7KFK - chains A and E; structure by X-ray diffraction, 2.63 A resolution.

Chain A:
Name: Isoform 2 of Leukocyte immunoglobulin-like receptor subfamily B member 1
From: Homo sapiens
UniProt: Q8NHL6-2 (LIRB1-2_HUMAN); numbering as in UniProt (aligned over 222-421)
Sequence (233 residues; numbered 222 to 454; the number before each row is that of its first residue):
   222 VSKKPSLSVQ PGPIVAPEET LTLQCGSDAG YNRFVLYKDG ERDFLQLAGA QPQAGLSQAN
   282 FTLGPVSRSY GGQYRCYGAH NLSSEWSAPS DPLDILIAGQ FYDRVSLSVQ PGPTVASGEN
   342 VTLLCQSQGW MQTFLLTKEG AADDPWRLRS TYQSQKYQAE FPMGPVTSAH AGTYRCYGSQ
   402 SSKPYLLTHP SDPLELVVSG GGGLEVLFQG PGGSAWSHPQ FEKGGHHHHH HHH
Not modelled in the structure: 429-454
Sequence notes: expression tag (422-454)
Cystine bridges: C246-C297, C346-C397
Glycans and other covalent adducts: N-acetylglucosamine (NAG) linked to N281, N302, N341

Chain E:
Name: Rifin
From: Plasmodium falciparum (isolate 3D7)
UniProt: C0H5N9 (C0H5N9_PLAF7); residues 173-323 here = UniProt positions 173-323
Sequence (151 residues; each row starts with the number of its first residue):
   173 KELAEKAGAL AGEAARIPAA IDAVIEGIKS KFSIDTLGGE ALKSVIDGTN YYDASYITTA
   233 IYNKFQVSSC LPSVPFLGGP PVPGAGANKP ICSAVDKLYL GSGNFLDKSS LPGSIQKDVA
   293 KIVAGAEQAA KAKAAMVASD KTLAVETAKK Q
Not modelled in the structure: 173-183, 309-323
Sequence notes: conflict Q238 (Asn in C0H5N9), Q323 (Asn in C0H5N9)
Cystine bridges: C242-C264

How chain A and chain E interact:
Pairs across the interface (48; chain A residue first):
  R254(A) with D268(E), salt bridge; L272(E)
  V256(A) with P244(E), hydrophobic
  Y258(A) with P244(E); V246(E), hydrophobic; P253(E)
  R263(A) with V246(E), hydrogen bond (side chain-backbone); P247(E); F248(E)
  D264(A) with K280(E)
  F265(A) with L243(E), hydrophobic; P244(E); L278(E); D279(E)
  L266(A) with D279(E)
  Q267(A) with F277(E); L278(E)
  L268(A) with L272(E); N276(E); F277(E); L278(E), hydrogen bond (backbone-backbone)
  A269(A) with L272(E), hydrophobic; N276(E); F277(E), hydrophobic
  G270(A) with L272(E); G273(E); S274(E); G275(E), hydrogen bond (backbone-backbone); N276(E), hydrogen bond (backbone-backbone)
  A271(A) with S274(E)
  Q272(A) with S274(E), hydrogen bond (backbone-side chain)
  N281(A) with F277(E)
  F282(A) with F277(E), hydrophobic
  Y298(A) with P253(E)
  L303(A) with C242(E); P255(E); A259(E); C264(E); S265(E)
  S304(A) with P255(E); A259(E); N260(E), hydrogen bond
  S305(A) with P255(E)
  E306(A) with P255(E)
  W307(A) with P244(E); P253(E); V254(E); P255(E)
Also at the interface, not in a pair above, chain E (24 interface residues in all): S245
From the paper, about this interface:
  - residue pairs: D264(A)-K280(E)
  - interface residues, chain A: Y258(A), L268(A)
  - interface residues, chain E: L243(E), L278(E)

In short:
The interface between chain A and chain E involves 21 residues on one side and 24 on the other, with 6
hydrogen bonds and 1 salt bridge. Among the polar pairs are R254(A)-D268(E), R263(A)-V246(E) and
Q272(A)-S274(E). The paper describes a contact between D264(A) and K280(E). From the paper: interface residues
Y258(A), L268(A) and L243(E) among others.
Chain A is Isoform 2 of Leukocyte immunoglobulin-like receptor subfamily B member 1 (Homo sapiens) and chain E
is Rifin (Plasmodium falciparum (isolate 3D7)); the structure, Crystal structure of LILRB1 D3D4 domain in
complex with Plasmodium RIFIN (PF3D7_1373400) V2 domain, was determined by X-ray diffraction.
